Entry 8R1O (electron microscopy, 3.19 A resolution); this record covers chains A and G of the 9 polymer chains in the assembly.

== Chain A ==
Protein: Rrp45
Organism: Thermochaetoides thermophila DSM 1495
Reference sequence: G0S755 (G0S755_CHATD); residues 1-293 here = UniProt positions 1-293
Amino-acid sequence (293 residues; numbered 1 to 293; the number before each row is that of its first residue):
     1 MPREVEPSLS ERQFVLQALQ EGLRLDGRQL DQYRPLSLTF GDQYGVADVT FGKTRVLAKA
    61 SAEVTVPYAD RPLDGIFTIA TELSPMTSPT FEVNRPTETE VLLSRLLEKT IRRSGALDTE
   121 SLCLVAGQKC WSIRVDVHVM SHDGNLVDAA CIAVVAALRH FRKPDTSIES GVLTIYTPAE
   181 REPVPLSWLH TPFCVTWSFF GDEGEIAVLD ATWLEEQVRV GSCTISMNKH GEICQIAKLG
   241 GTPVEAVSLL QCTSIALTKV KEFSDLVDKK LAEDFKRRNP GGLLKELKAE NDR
Disordered / not traced: 1, 281-293

== Chain G ==
Protein: Ribosomal RNA-processing protein 40
Organism: Thermochaetoides thermophila DSM 1495
Notes: engineered mutation(s): G-1, A0
Reference sequence: G0RZX8 (G0RZX8_CHATD); residues 1-256 here = UniProt positions 1-256
Amino-acid sequence (256 residues; row label = number of the first residue in the row):
     1 MSTTTRPFVL PGETIDPSLV PTHPKHPLRL GPGLRHVPPS DIIPTVAGQL ITNLNKNSMW
    61 VEYNSQRYVP TQNDLVLAQV LRSTQDSYLC LITPHTPPAT LPHLAFESAT KKTRPQLQPG
   121 QLVYARVSLA NRHMDPELEC VNPSTGKADG LGPITGPGCV FEVSLGFARR LLMAKSREEG
   181 KVGVLEMLAG EDPSIGEAGA GLAFETAVGR NGRVWVGSED VKTVIIVGRA LQETDRGNLT
   241 IEGQRKLVRR LLREMR
Disordered / not traced: 1-4

== Interface between chain A and chain G ==
Residue-residue contacts (31; chain A residue first):
  Arg3(A) - Leu81(G)
  Glu6(A) - Gln79(G)  hydrogen bond (backbone-side chain)
  Pro7(A) - Gln79(G)
  Ser8(A) - Gln79(G)  hydrogen bond (backbone-side chain)
  Ser8(A) - Gly120(G)
  Leu9(A) - Pro119(G)
  Leu9(A) - Gly120(G)  hydrogen bond (backbone-backbone)
  Leu9(A) - Gln121(G)
  Ser10(A) - Gly158(G)  hydrogen bond (side chain-backbone)
  Ser10(A) - Cys159(G)
  Ser10(A) - Trp215(G)
  Glu11(A) - Cys159(G)
  Glu11(A) - Val160(G)
  Phe14(A) - Gly158(G)
  Phe14(A) - Cys159(G)  hydrophobic
  Phe14(A) - Val221(G)
  Phe14(A) - Val224(G)  hydrophobic
  Phe14(A) - Ile225(G)  hydrophobic
  Gln17(A) - Val221(G)
  Ala18(A) - Val221(G)  hydrophobic
  Glu21(A) - Val221(G)
  Leu23(A) - Val221(G)  hydrophobic
  Leu23(A) - Lys222(G)
  Leu23(A) - Ile225(G)  hydrophobic
  Arg24(A) - Ile225(G)
  Leu25(A) - Cys159(G)  hydrophobic
  Leu25(A) - Arg229(G)
  Asp26(A) - Arg229(G)
  Gly27(A) - Arg229(G)
  Pro89(A) - His95(G)
  Thr90(A) - His95(G)
Interface residues without a listed pair, chain A (21 interface residues in all): Val5, Lys53, Ser88
Interface residues without a listed pair, chain G (22 interface residues in all): Leu91, Pro94, Gln118, Leu122, Phe161, Glu162, Arg213

== In short ==
The interface between chain A and chain G involves 21 residues on one side and 22 on the other; the contacts
include 4 hydrogen bonds. Polar pairs include Glu6(A)-Gln79(G), Ser8(A)-Gln79(G) and Ser10(A)-Gly158(G).
Here chain A is Rrp45 and chain G is Ribosomal RNA-processing protein 40, both from Thermochaetoides
thermophila DSM 1495. Entry 8R1O (Structure of C. thermophilum RNA exosome core) was determined by electron
microscopy.
